6TAU - chains D and F of the 6 polymer chains in the assembly; structure by electron microscopy, 3.70 A resolution.

[Chain D (and F)]
Molecule: Activity-regulated cytoskeleton associated protein 2
Source organism: Drosophila melanogaster
Notes: chain F of this document is another copy of the same molecule, construct and numbering; everything in this record applies to it too
Reference sequence: Q7JV70 (ARC2_DROME); residue numbers follow UniProt; this construct covers 1-193
Sequence (193 residues; numbered 1 to 193; the number before each row is that of its first residue):
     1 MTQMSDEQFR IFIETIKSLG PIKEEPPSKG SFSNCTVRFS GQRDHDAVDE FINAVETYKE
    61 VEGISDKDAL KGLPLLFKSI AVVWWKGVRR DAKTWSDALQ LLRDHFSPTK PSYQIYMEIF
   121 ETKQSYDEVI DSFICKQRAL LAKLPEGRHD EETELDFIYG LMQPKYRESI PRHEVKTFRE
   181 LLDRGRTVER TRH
Not modelled in the structure: 1-28, 193

[How chain D and chain F interact]
Residue-residue contacts - 9 pairs, chain D then chain F:
  Asn53(D) - Leu75(F)
  Asp131(D) - Arg43(F)  salt bridge
  Cys135(D) - Val83(F)  hydrophobic
  Cys135(D) - Trp84(F)  hydrophobic
  Arg138(D) - Val88(F)
  Ala139(D) - Val83(F)
  Glu154(D) - Arg90(F)  salt bridge
  Arg179(D) - Asp104(F)  salt bridge
  Arg186(D) - Pro108(F)
Interface residues without a listed pair, chain D (16 interface residues in all): Asp46, Ala54, Thr57, Ser132, Lys136, Ala142, Leu182, Arg190
Interface residues without a listed pair, chain F (15 interface residues in all): Ser31, Lys71, Pro74, Ile80, Lys86, His105, Gln114

[Summary]
The interface between chain D and chain F involves 16 residues on one side and 15 on the other; the contacts
include 3 salt bridges. Polar pairs include Asp131(D)-Arg43(F), Glu154(D)-Arg90(F) and Arg179(D)-Asp104(F).
Chain D and chain F are both Activity-regulated cytoskeleton associated protein 2 (Drosophila melanogaster);
the structure, Structure of the two-fold capsomer of the dArc2 capsid, was determined by electron microscopy
(same publication as 6TAP, 6TAQ, 6TAR, 6TAS and 6TAT).
